PDB entry 7U05 | electron microscopy, 3.70 A resolution | chains K and A of the 28 polymer chains in the assembly

Chain K:
Protein: Trafficking protein particle complex subunit 20
Organism: Saccharomyces cerevisiae
UniProt: P38334 (TRS20_YEAST); numbering as in UniProt (aligned over 1-175)
Chain sequence (175 residues; each row starts with the number of its first residue):
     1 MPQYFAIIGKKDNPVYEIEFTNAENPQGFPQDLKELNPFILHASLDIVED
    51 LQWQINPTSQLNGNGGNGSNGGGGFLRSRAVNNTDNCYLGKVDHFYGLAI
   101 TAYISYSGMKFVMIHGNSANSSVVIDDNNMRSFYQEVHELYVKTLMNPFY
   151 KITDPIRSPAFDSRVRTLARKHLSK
Not modelled in the structure: 1, 57-83, 175

Chain A:
Protein: Trafficking protein particle complex II-specific subunit 120
Organism: Saccharomyces cerevisiae
UniProt: Q04183 (TR120_YEAST); numbering as in UniProt (aligned over 1-1289)
Chain sequence (1289 residues; numbered 1 to 1289; the number before each row is that of its first residue):
     1 MNILKHFPSYVGPSKIRTLVIPIGHWTRKEFNNAVQKLSEFNEIHLSDVT
    51 PIDSPIFTPQGFPHGKLFFDFLTIDHDDALELFLYDFEPFRKTFVIIGLV
   101 NDYSDPLTNLNFMKEKYPTLISPNLVYASSTPTKELEQTIDTMENVFASS
   151 PDMQKNIETIMCDIARNFLTALNSYYSSYKHVTLRSPGAIGGNAVLKTTL
   201 IRQNSYTSSSSSTPMSAVQSSVSSSSKAGSVTTASKRLSSFEMTTNSLKR
   251 SASLKLATTLSTSENRSQQKSLGRQMKILGNFQLLAGRYVDALNSFVDAI
   301 TTLYKVRDYLWLGSALDGISICFLLLSYLGLSYQIPQIVSLICPVEKLNF
   351 ESSSTGISPVDSNSKATASTTASSTPRNSISIAAMQSPRNSIMSLSAPAL
   401 NIDVENINLPLLIKCISDKVLYYYDLSLMHNSEYAPQVVYCEFLLKTLTF
   451 MTSCYKSSEFSKDVLDNIVKNQHRALSDIPNSPMFPRFEVYFYSNKLFEL
   501 QLKEMQVEAQIKIYSTMAEVYRLLGYKRKQLFVLRLLMVALLATPNKIAW
   551 HPDYRTLIDTIIELLNINESEAKINVDDPSQSTWLILQKKILQLCIKVSR
   601 KINDFEYVAKFSSILITKYTHLLNQSEQDALFKEYIQPSITNESITSYWD
   651 PFILREVVINRILDSDPTSNEIPLESDVSSLESLENRQKTQDINPQEVFN
   701 PFKRVQPTSFVSNNSTKVPILVFLVGDKAEFTCRVQNPFKFDFTINDIQL
   751 DEEISEFCEIDRKAVSYSGPYNVKAESIRSITLPLIIKKPTYKKIYEISC
   801 LKISILKLPLQKFDIINDSRRSNPVEEEAEYSKCIYGKLKIKILPEQPQL
   851 ELLSTSKMTRNSWMMLDGTKTDFHITVRNKSLSCAINHIKIIPMNNIEQM
   901 LKPDYWKKMPPDDLYIMEKQLDWLSKSCVRIIKLPTVIKPNETITFDLEL
   951 DNTAVPFNFTGFDLLIEYGMSATDESCIYLKKLSIPYEVTLRRTIEVPSM
  1001 DIIPLNELFSSQVENVDWIEYVMSKIRAESNLHSRDFILLLLDFRNSWID
  1051 GIKLNVQFEDFTSNEYHVEASHTSRIIVPIKKIDYKKYNFENTPIPRIYP
  1101 GRQFIQSGLNEEQTIEMRQKFWCREHIISKLKCNWKLTTDQSVTGSVDFN
  1151 KFIEKFDHKMVYTIYPGRLFYGVQLLLDEPKVKVGEIINLKIITEPTSTC
  1201 RRKQNSTVNFLDIVIFDSKTSKILPRSNRRILYNGSLTKPISTTKVSEIN
  1251 LEIIPIEKGRYEFSVCISKSNNQDGIIQFDSENVILSVI
Not modelled in the structure: 203-264, 347-400, 569-580, 677-695, 704-717, 820-833

Interface between chain K and chain A:
Pairs across the interface (45; chain K residue first):
  K11(K) with Q581(A); S582(A); T583(A)
  D12(K) with R528(A), salt bridge; Q581(A); T583(A); W584(A)
  N13(K) with T583(A)
  P14(K) with W584(A)
  E17(K) with W584(A)
  L36(K) with R535(A)
  P38(K) with W584(A)
  F39(K) with F532(A); R535(A); L587(A), hydrophobic; K590(A); I591(A), hydrophobic
  I40(K) with F532(A)
  L41(K) with W584(A), hydrophobic
  H42(K) with R528(A); L531(A); W584(A); L587(A)
  A43(K) with K529(A); F532(A), hydrophobic
  L45(K) with R528(A)
  D46(K) with Y526(A); K527(A), hydrogen bond (side chain-backbone); R528(A), salt bridge; K529(A), hydrogen bond (side chain-backbone)
  I47(K) with Y491(A)
  E49(K) with R528(A), salt bridge
  D50(K) with R487(A), salt bridge; F488(A); Y526(A), hydrogen bond
  L51(K) with F488(A), hydrophobic
  Q54(K) with F488(A)
  D93(K) with Y491(A), hydrogen bond; K529(A)
  H94(K) with N495(A)
  F95(K) with F498(A), hydrophobic; F532(A), hydrophobic
  Y96(K) with F498(A), hydrogen bond (side chain-backbone); L500(A), hydrogen bond (side chain-backbone); L502(A)
Other interface residues (no listed pair), chain K (26 interface residues in all): Y4, I8, E35
Other interface residues (no listed pair), chain A (22 interface residues in all): I201

Summary:
26 residues of chain K face 22 of chain A across their interface, with 6 hydrogen bonds and 4 salt bridges.
Polar contacts include D12(K)-R528(A), D46(K)-R528(A) and E49(K)-R528(A).
Here chain K is Trafficking protein particle complex subunit 20 and chain A is Trafficking protein particle
complex II-specific subunit 120, both from Saccharomyces cerevisiae. Entry 7U05 (Structure of the yeast
TRAPPII-Rab11/Ypt32 complex in the closed/closed state (composite structure)) was determined by electron
microscopy (same publication as 7U06).
